PDB entry 6Z1R | electron microscopy, 3.29 A resolution | chains C and F of the 21 polymer chains in the assembly

[Chain C]
Molecule: ATP synthase subunit alpha, mitochondrial
From: Bos taurus
UniProt: P19483 (ATPA_BOVIN); residues 1-510 here correspond to UniProt positions 44-553 (UniProt number = residue number + 43)
Amino-acid sequence (510 residues; each row starts with the number of its first residue):
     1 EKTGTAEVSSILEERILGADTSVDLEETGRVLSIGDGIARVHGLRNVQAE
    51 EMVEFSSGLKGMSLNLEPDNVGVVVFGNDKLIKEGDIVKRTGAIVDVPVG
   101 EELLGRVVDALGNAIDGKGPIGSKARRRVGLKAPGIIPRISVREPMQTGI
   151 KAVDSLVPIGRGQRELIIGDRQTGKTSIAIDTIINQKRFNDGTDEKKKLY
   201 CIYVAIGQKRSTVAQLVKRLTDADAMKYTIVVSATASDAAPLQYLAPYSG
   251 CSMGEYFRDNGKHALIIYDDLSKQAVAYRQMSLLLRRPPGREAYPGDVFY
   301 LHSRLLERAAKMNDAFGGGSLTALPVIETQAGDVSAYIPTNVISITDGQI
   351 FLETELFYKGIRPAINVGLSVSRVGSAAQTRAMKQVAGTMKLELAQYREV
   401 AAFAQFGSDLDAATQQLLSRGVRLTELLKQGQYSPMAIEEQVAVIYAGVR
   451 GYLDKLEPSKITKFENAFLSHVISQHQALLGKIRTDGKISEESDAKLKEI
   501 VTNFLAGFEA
Not modelled in the structure: 1, 404-410, 510
Differences from the reference sequence: variant E1 (Gln44 in P19483); microheterogeneity G481 (Ser524 in P19483)
Bound ions: Mg2+: T176 (together with ATP)
Residues lining bound ligands: ATP (adenosine-5'-triphosphate): D170, R171, Q172, T173, G174, K175, T176, S177, F357, R362, P363, Q430, G431, Q432
Curated features (UniProtKB/Swiss-Prot):
  - binding site (ATP): Q172, G174, K175, T176, S177, Q430, Q432
  - binding site (Mg(2+)): T176, D269
  - site: S370 (Required for activity)
  - modified residue: S10 (Phosphoserine), S22 (Phosphoserine), S33 (Phosphoserine), S63 (Phosphoserine), K80 (N6-acetyllysine), K83 (N6-acetyllysine), K89 (N6-acetyllysine), T91 (Phosphothreonine), K118 (N6-acetyllysine), S123 (Phosphoserine), K124 (N6-acetyllysine), S141 (Phosphoserine), R161 (Omega-N-methylarginine), K187 (N6-acetyllysine), K196 (N6-acetyllysine), K197 (N6-acetyllysine), K218 (N6-acetyllysine), K262 (N6-acetyllysine), K384 (N6-acetyllysine), K391 (N6-acetyllysine) and 5 more in UniProt
  - glycosylation: S33 (O-linked (GlcNAc) serine)

[Chain F]
Molecule: ATP synthase subunit beta, mitochondrial
From: Bos taurus
Notes: EC 7.1.2.2
UniProt: P00829 (ATPB_BOVIN); residues 1-482 here correspond to UniProt positions 47-528 (UniProt number = residue number + 46)
Amino-acid sequence (482 residues; each row starts with the number of its first residue):
     1 AAQASPSPKAGATTGRIVAVIGAVVDVQFDEGLPPILNALEVQGRETRLV
    51 LEVAQHLGESTVRTIAMDGTEGLVRGQKVLDSGAPIRIPVGPETLGRIMN
   101 VIGEPIDERGPIKTKQFAAIHAEAPEFVEMSVEQEILVTGIKVVDLLAPY
   151 AKGGKIGLFGGAGVGKTVLIMELINNVAKAHGGYSVFAGVGERTREGNDL
   201 YHEMIESGVINLKDATSKVALVYGQMNEPPGARARVALTGLTVAEYFRDQ
   251 EGQDVLLFIDNIFRFTQAGSEVSALLGRIPSAVGYQPTLATDMGTMQERI
   301 TTTKKGSITSVQAIYVPADDLTDPAPATTFAHLDATTVLSRAIAELGIYP
   351 AVDPLDSTSRIMDPNIVGSEHYDVARGVQKILQDYKSLQDIIAILGMDEL
   401 SEEDKLTVSRARKIQRFLSQPFQVAEVFTGHLGKLVPLKETIKGFQQILA
   451 GEYDHLPEQAFYMVGPIEEAVAKADKLAEEHS
Not modelled in the structure: 1-12, 480-482
Bound ions: Mg2+: T167 (together with ADP)
Residues lining bound ligands:
  - ADP (adenosine-5'-diphosphate): A162, G163, V164, G165, K166, T167, V168, E196, Y349, F422, A425, F428, T429
  - ATP (adenosine-5'-triphosphate): S359, R360, M362, Y372
Curated features (UniProtKB/Swiss-Prot):
  - binding site (ADP): G163, V164, G165, K166, T167, V168
  - binding site (ATP): G163, G165, K166, T167, V168, R193
  - binding site (phosphate): G163, V164, G165, K166, T167
  - binding site (Mg(2+)): T167, E192
  - modified residue: K78 (N6-acetyllysine), K115 (N6-acetyllysine), K152 (N6-acetyllysine), K213 (N6-acetyllysine), K218 (N6-acetyllysine), T266 (Phosphothreonine), S369 (Phosphoserine), K380 (N6-acetyllysine), S387 (Phosphoserine), K434 (N6-acetyllysine), K439 (N6-acetyllysine), K476 (N6-acetyllysine)
  - glycosylation: S60 (O-linked (GlcNAc) serine)

[Chain C / chain F interface]
Contacting residue pairs (77):
  V8(C) - E59(F)
  S9(C) - E59(F)  hydrogen bond
  S10(C) - E59(F)  hydrogen bond (backbone-side chain)
  L32(C) - G58(F)
  S33(C) - H56(F)
  S33(C) - L57(F)
  I34(C) - I36(F)  hydrophobic
  I34(C) - Q55(F)
  I34(C) - H56(F)  hydrogen bond (backbone-backbone)
  D36(C) - Q55(F)  hydrogen bond
  D36(C) - R278(F)  salt bridge
  N78(C) - E123(F)
  D79(C) - I36(F)
  K80(C) - I36(F)
  K80(C) - L37(F)
  K80(C) - H121(F)  hydrogen bond (side chain-backbone)
  K83(C) - P35(F)
  K83(C) - H56(F)
  E84(C) - L33(F)
  E84(C) - H56(F)  hydrogen bond (backbone-side chain)
  E84(C) - G58(F)  hydrogen bond (side chain-backbone)
  E84(C) - E59(F)  hydrogen bond (side chain-backbone)
  E84(C) - S60(F)  hydrogen bond (side chain-backbone)
  V107(C) - F127(F)  hydrophobic
  I115(C) - F127(F)
  R171(C) - F330(F)
  R171(C) - D356(F)  salt bridge
  Q172(C) - T358(F)
  Q172(C) - S359(F)
  Q172(C) - R360(F)
  K209(C) - E298(F)
  K209(C) - H332(F)
  K209(C) - L333(F)
  K209(C) - D334(F)  salt bridge
  R210(C) - P125(F)  hydrogen bond (side chain-backbone)
  R210(C) - F127(F)
  R210(C) - E298(F)
  S211(C) - M130(F)
  S211(C) - T301(F)
  V213(C) - F127(F)  hydrophobic
  A214(C) - F127(F)
  A214(C) - M130(F)  hydrophobic
  Q215(C) - Q134(F)
  K218(C) - V132(F)
  A236(C) - E298(F)
  A236(C) - H332(F)
  S237(C) - E298(F)
  R279(C) - S281(F)
  R279(C) - A282(F)
  Q280(C) - P287(F)
  Q280(C) - T288(F)
  Q280(C) - T291(F)  hydrogen bond
  L283(C) - I279(F)
  L283(C) - S281(F)
  L283(C) - P287(F)  hydrophobic
  L284(C) - P287(F)  hydrophobic
  L284(C) - T288(F)
  R286(C) - G277(F)
  R286(C) - I279(F)
  R287(C) - I279(F)
  E292(C) - A282(F)
  A293(C) - S281(F)
  A293(C) - A282(F)
  Q330(C) - T322(F)
  Q330(C) - A327(F)
  E355(C) - Q383(F)
  F357(C) - R376(F)
  Y358(C) - L355(F)  hydrogen bond (side chain-backbone)
  Y358(C) - Q379(F)
  Y358(C) - K380(F)
  Y358(C) - Q383(F)
  K359(C) - K380(F)
  K359(C) - Q383(F)
  K359(C) - D384(F)  salt bridge
  K359(C) - S387(F)
  R362(C) - Y372(F)  hydrogen bond
  R362(C) - R376(F)
Also at the interface, not in a pair above, chain C (50 interface residues in all): G35, D116, Q208, T212, V217, D238, A240, K273, V276, P289, Q432
Also at the interface, not in a pair above, chain F (59 interface residues in all): A54, T61, A124, E126, V128, K155, P280, A290, G294, T295, L321, A331, S357, D363

[Summary]
50 residues of chain C face 59 of chain F across their interface; the contacts include 13 hydrogen bonds and 4
salt bridges. Polar pairs include D36(C)-R278(F), R171(C)-D356(F) and K209(C)-D334(F). ATP is bound between
chain C and chain F. Ligands of chain F: ADP.
Here chain C is ATP synthase subunit alpha, mitochondrial and chain F is ATP synthase subunit beta,
mitochondrial, both from Bos taurus. Entry 6Z1R (bovine ATP synthase F1-peripheral stalk domain, state 2) was
determined by electron microscopy together with 6Z1U, 6ZG7, 6ZG8 and 6ZIK from the same study.
